7ORC - chains A and B; structure by X-ray diffraction, 2.70 A resolution.

# Chain A (and B)
Protein: Aldehyde oxidase
Source organism: Homo sapiens
Notes: EC 1.2.3.1, 1.17.3.-; chain B of this document is another copy of the same molecule, construct and numbering; everything in this record applies to it too
Reference sequence: Q06278 (AOXA_HUMAN); numbering as in UniProt (aligned over 1-1338)
Sequence (1338 residues; row label = number of the first residue in the row):
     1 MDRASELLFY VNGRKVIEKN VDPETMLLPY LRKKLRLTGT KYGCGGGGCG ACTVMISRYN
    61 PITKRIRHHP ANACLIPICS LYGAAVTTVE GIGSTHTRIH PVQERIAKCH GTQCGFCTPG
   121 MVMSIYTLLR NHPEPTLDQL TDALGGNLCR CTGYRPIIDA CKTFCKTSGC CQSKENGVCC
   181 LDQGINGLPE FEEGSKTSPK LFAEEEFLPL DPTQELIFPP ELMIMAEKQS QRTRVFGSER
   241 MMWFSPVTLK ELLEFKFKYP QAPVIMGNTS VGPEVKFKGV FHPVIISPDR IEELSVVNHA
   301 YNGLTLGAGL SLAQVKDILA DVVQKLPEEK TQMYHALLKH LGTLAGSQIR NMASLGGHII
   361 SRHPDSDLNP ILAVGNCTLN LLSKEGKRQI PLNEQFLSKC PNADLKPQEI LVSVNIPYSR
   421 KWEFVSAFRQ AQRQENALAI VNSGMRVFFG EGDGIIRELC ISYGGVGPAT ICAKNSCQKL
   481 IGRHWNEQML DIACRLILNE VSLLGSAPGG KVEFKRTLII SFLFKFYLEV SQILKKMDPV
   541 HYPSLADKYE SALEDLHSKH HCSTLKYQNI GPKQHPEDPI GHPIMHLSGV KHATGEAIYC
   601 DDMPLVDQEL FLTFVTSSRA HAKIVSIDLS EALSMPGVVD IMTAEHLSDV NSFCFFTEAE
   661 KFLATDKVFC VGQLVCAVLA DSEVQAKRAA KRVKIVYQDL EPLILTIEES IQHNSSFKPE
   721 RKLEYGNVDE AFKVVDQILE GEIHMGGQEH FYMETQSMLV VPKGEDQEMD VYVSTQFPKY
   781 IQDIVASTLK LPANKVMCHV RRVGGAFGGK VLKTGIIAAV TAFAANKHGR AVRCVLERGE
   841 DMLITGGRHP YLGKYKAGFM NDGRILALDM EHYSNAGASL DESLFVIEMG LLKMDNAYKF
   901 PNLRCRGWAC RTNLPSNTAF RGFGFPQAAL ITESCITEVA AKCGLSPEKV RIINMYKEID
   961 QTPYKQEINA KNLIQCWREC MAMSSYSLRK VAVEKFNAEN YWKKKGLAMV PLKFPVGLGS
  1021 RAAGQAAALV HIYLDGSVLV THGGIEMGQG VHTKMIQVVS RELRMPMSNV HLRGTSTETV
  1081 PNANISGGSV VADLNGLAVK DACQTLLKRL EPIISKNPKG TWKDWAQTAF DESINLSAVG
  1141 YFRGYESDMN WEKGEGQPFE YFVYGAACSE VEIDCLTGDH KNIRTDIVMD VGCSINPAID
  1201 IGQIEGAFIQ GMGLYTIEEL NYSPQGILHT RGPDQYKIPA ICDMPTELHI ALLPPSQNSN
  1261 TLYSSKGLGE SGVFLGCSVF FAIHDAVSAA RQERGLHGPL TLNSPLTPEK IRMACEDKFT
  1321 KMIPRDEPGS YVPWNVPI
Not modelled in the structure: 1-3, 166-199, 570-571, 1298-1299, 1337-1338 (chain B: 1-3, 167-198, 570-571, 1337-1338)
Bound ions: 2Fe-2S cluster Fe site 1: C49, C52, C74; 2Fe-2S cluster Fe site 2: C114, C117, C149, C151
Ligand contacts:
  - FAD (flavin-adenine dinucleotide): G46, G47, G48, L75, P263, V264, I265, M266, G267, N268, T269, S270, V271, P273, A308, L312, T343, L344, A345, I349, M352, A353, S354, G356, G357, H358, I360, S361, H363, D365, S366, D367, L405, I410, L411, R429, A437, L438
  - 2Fe-2S cluster (FES), molecule 1: L28, K41, Y42, G43, C44, G45, G47, G48, C49, G50, A51, C52, N72, C74
  - 2Fe-2S cluster (FES), molecule 2: T112, Q113, C114, G115, F116, C117, C149, R150, C151, T152, M753
  - malonate ion (MLI), molecule 1: I56, R58, H69, A71, I76, S80, L81, M266, N351, M352
  - malonate ion (MLI), molecule 2: I598, Y599, C600, M603, Y772, V773, H799, V800, R801, R802
  - malonate ion (MLI), molecule 3: E740, K854, Y855, K856, D869, E871
  - MTE (phosphonic acidmono-(2-amino-5,6-dimercapto-4-oxo-3,7,8a,9,10,10a-hexahydro-4H-8-oxa-1,3,9,10-tetraaza-anthracen-7-ylmethyl)ester): Q113, C114, C151, G805, A806, F807, G808, R921, M1047, G1048, Q1049, G1087, G1088, S1089, V1090, V1091, A1092, Q1203, L1268, G1269, E1270
  - raloxifene (RAL), molecule 1: E451, G452, D453, G454, H484, W485, N486, D538, H541, Y542
  - raloxifene (RAL), molecule 2: F653, C654, F655, F656, F777, K779, Y780, D783, V811, L812, E882, A919, F923, I1085
UniProt features mapped onto this chain:
  - active site: E1270 (Proton acceptor)
  - binding site ([2Fe-2S] cluster): C44, C49, C52, C74, C114, C117, C149, C151
  - binding site (Mo-molybdopterin): Q113, C151, A806, F807, M1047, G1088 to V1091, Q1203, L1268
  - binding site (FAD): V264 to V271, A345, S354, H358, D367, L411
  - modified residue: S1068 (Phosphoserine)
  - natural variant: R802 (R802C: Decreases homodimerization but nearly no effect on kinetic parameters), R921 (R921H: Increases homodimerization), N1135 (N1135S: Increases homodimerization and turnover number with phenanthridine as substrate), S1271 (S1271L: No effect on dimerization), H1297 (H1297R: Increases homodimerization and turnover number with phenanthridine as substrate)
  - mutagenesis: C44 (C44W: Disrupts protein stability), G1269 (G1269R: No effect on dimerization. Loss of oxidase activity)

# Chain A / chain B interface
Residue-residue contacts (122; chain A residue first):
  R36(A) - D607(B)  salt bridge
  R36(A) - Q608(B)
  K591(A) - E765(B)
  K591(A) - D766(B)  salt bridge
  E596(A) - G764(B)
  E596(A) - E765(B)
  A597(A) - E765(B)
  I598(A) - E765(B)  hydrogen bond (backbone-side chain)
  P604(A) - D607(B)
  L605(A) - D607(B)
  D607(A) - R36(B)  salt bridge
  D607(A) - P604(B)
  D607(A) - L605(B)
  Q608(A) - R36(B)
  K763(A) - R801(B)
  G764(A) - E596(B)
  E765(A) - K591(B)
  E765(A) - E596(B)
  E765(A) - A597(B)
  E765(A) - I598(B)  hydrogen bond (side chain-backbone)
  E765(A) - R801(B)  salt bridge
  E765(A) - R802(B)  salt bridge
  D766(A) - K591(B)  salt bridge
  D766(A) - H1071(B)
  E768(A) - R801(B)  salt bridge
  E768(A) - H1071(B)  salt bridge
  E768(A) - R1073(B)  salt bridge
  D770(A) - R1073(B)  salt bridge
  K779(A) - L1034(B)
  Q782(A) - Y1033(B)
  P792(A) - D1035(B)
  P792(A) - S1037(B)
  A793(A) - Y1033(B)  hydrophobic
  A793(A) - D1035(B)  hydrogen bond (backbone-side chain)
  A793(A) - S1037(B)  hydrogen bond (backbone-side chain)
  N794(A) - S1037(B)  hydrogen bond (backbone-side chain)
  N794(A) - V1038(B)  hydrogen bond (side chain-backbone)
  N794(A) - N1069(B)  hydrogen bond (side chain-backbone)
  N794(A) - V1070(B)
  N794(A) - H1071(B)
  K795(A) - H1071(B)
  M797(A) - Y1033(B)
  M797(A) - L1039(B)  hydrophobic
  M797(A) - R1073(B)
  R801(A) - K763(B)
  R801(A) - E765(B)  salt bridge
  R801(A) - E768(B)  salt bridge
  R802(A) - E765(B)  salt bridge
  R1021(A) - S1133(B)
  A1022(A) - F1130(B)
  A1022(A) - D1131(B)
  A1022(A) - S1133(B)
  Q1025(A) - F1130(B)  hydrogen bond (side chain-backbone)
  H1031(A) - E1078(B)  hydrogen bond (side chain-backbone)
  H1031(A) - T1079(B)  hydrogen bond (side chain-backbone)
  H1031(A) - P1081(B)
  I1032(A) - N1082(B)  hydrogen bond (backbone-side chain)
  Y1033(A) - Q782(B)
  Y1033(A) - A793(B)  hydrophobic
  Y1033(A) - M797(B)
  Y1033(A) - T1077(B)  hydrogen bond (side chain-backbone)
  Y1033(A) - E1078(B)
  Y1033(A) - P1081(B)  hydrophobic
  Y1033(A) - N1082(B)
  L1034(A) - K779(B)
  L1034(A) - N1082(B)
  D1035(A) - P792(B)
  D1035(A) - A793(B)  hydrogen bond (side chain-backbone)
  S1037(A) - P792(B)
  S1037(A) - A793(B)  hydrogen bond (side chain-backbone)
  S1037(A) - N794(B)  hydrogen bond (side chain-backbone)
  V1038(A) - N794(B)  hydrogen bond (backbone-side chain)
  L1039(A) - M797(B)  hydrophobic
  L1039(A) - E1078(B)
  N1069(A) - N794(B)  hydrogen bond (backbone-side chain)
  V1070(A) - N794(B)
  H1071(A) - D766(B)
  H1071(A) - E768(B)  salt bridge
  H1071(A) - N794(B)
  H1071(A) - K795(B)
  R1073(A) - E768(B)  salt bridge
  R1073(A) - D770(B)  salt bridge
  R1073(A) - M797(B)
  R1073(A) - E1078(B)  salt bridge
  T1077(A) - Y1033(B)  hydrogen bond (backbone-side chain)
  E1078(A) - H1031(B)  hydrogen bond (backbone-side chain)
  E1078(A) - L1039(B)
  E1078(A) - R1073(B)  salt bridge
  T1079(A) - H1031(B)  hydrogen bond (backbone-side chain)
  P1081(A) - H1031(B)
  P1081(A) - Y1033(B)  hydrophobic
  P1081(A) - S1137(B)
  N1082(A) - I1032(B)  hydrogen bond (side chain-backbone)
  N1082(A) - Y1033(B)
  N1082(A) - L1034(B)
  N1082(A) - F1130(B)
  N1082(A) - L1136(B)
  N1084(A) - F1130(B)
  F1130(A) - A1022(B)
  F1130(A) - Q1025(B)  hydrogen bond (backbone-side chain)
  F1130(A) - N1082(B)
  F1130(A) - N1084(B)
  D1131(A) - A1022(B)
  E1132(A) - R1143(B)  hydrogen bond (backbone-side chain)
  S1133(A) - R1021(B)
  S1133(A) - A1022(B)
  S1133(A) - Y1141(B)  hydrogen bond (backbone-side chain)
  S1133(A) - R1143(B)  hydrogen bond (side chain-backbone)
  I1134(A) - Y1141(B)  hydrogen bond (backbone-side chain)
  N1135(A) - V1139(B)
  N1135(A) - Y1141(B)
  L1136(A) - N1082(B)
  S1137(A) - P1081(B)
  S1137(A) - V1139(B)
  V1139(A) - N1135(B)
  V1139(A) - S1137(B)
  V1139(A) - V1139(B)  hydrophobic
  Y1141(A) - S1133(B)  hydrogen bond (side chain-backbone)
  Y1141(A) - I1134(B)  hydrogen bond (side chain-backbone)
  Y1141(A) - N1135(B)
  R1143(A) - E1132(B)  hydrogen bond (side chain-backbone)
  R1143(A) - S1133(B)  hydrogen bond (backbone-side chain)
Interface residues without a listed pair, chain A (60 interface residues in all): H799, L1029, L1072, V1080
Interface residues without a listed pair, chain B (58 interface residues in all): L1029, L1072

# In short
The interface between chain A and chain B involves 60 residues on one side and 58 on the other; the contacts
include 30 hydrogen bonds and 18 salt bridges. Polar pairs include R36(A)-D607(B), K591(A)-D766(B) and
E765(A)-R801(B).
Both chains are Aldehyde oxidase (Homo sapiens). Entry 7ORC (Human Aldehyde Oxidase in complex with
Raloxifene) was determined by X-ray diffraction, deposited together with 7OPN.
